Entry 7FID (electron microscopy, 2.44 A resolution); this record covers chains E and F of the 7 polymer chains in the assembly.

Chain E (and F):
Protein: Lon protease
From: Meiothermus taiwanensis
Notes: EC 3.4.21.53; chain F of this document is another copy of the same molecule, construct and numbering; everything in this record applies to it too
Reference sequence: A0A059VAZ3 (A0A059VAZ3_9DEIN); numbering as in UniProt (aligned over 1-793)
Amino-acid sequence (806 residues; row label = number of the first residue in the row):
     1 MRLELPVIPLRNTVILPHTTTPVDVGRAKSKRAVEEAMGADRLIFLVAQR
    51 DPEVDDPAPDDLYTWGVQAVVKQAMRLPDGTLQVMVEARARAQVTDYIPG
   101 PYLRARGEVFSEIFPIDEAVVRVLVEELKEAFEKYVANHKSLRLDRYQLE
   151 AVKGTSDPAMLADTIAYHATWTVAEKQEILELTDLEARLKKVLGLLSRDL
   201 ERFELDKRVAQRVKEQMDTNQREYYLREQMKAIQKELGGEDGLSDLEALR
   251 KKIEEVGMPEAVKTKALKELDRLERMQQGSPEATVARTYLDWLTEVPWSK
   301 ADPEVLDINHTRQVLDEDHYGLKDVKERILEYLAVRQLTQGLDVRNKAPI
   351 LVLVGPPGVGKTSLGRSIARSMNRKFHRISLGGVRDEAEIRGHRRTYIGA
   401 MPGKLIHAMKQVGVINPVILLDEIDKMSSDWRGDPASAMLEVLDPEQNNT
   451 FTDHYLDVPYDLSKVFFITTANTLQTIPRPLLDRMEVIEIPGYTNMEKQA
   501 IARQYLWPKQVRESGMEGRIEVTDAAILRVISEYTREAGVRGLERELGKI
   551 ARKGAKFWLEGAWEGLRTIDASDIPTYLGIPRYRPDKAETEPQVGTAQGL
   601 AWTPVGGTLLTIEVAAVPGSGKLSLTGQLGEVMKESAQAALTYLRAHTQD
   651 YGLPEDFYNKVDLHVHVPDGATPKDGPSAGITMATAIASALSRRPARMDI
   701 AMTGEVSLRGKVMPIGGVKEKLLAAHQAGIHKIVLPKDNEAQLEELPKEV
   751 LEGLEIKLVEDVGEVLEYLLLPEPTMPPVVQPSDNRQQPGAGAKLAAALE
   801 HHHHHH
Unresolved in the structure: 1, 781-806
Sequence notes: expression tag (794-806)
Ligand contacts: ADP (adenosine-5'-diphosphate): Asp318, His319, Tyr320, Leu322, Pro356, Pro357, Gly358, Val359, Gly360, Lys361, Thr362, Ser363, Tyr493, Ile501, Tyr505, Val540, Arg541
From the paper describing this entry:
  - catalytic residues: Ser678 (citing earlier work)

Interface between chain E and chain F:
Residue-residue contacts (62):
  Gly239(E) - Asp271(F)
  Gly239(E) - Arg275(F)
  Glu240(E) - Lys268(F)  salt bridge
  Glu240(E) - Asp271(F)
  Glu240(E) - Arg272(F)
  Gly279(E) - Thr396(F)  hydrogen bond (backbone-side chain)
  Ser280(E) - Thr396(F)  hydrogen bond (backbone-side chain)
  Thr284(E) - Thr396(F)
  Val285(E) - Tyr397(F)
  Gly383(E) - Ser429(F)
  Tyr397(E) - Trp431(F)
  Met401(E) - Arg432(F)
  Trp431(E) - Trp431(F)
  Arg512(E) - Asp343(F)
  Glu513(E) - Thr339(F)
  Glu513(E) - Asp343(F)
  Glu513(E) - Asn346(F)  hydrogen bond
  Glu513(E) - Lys347(F)
  Ser514(E) - Thr339(F)
  Gly515(E) - Thr339(F)
  Met516(E) - Leu338(F)  hydrophobic
  Arg541(E) - Asp483(F)
  Arg545(E) - Asp483(F)
  Arg545(E) - Met485(F)
  Arg552(E) - Val335(F)
  Arg552(E) - Pro349(F)
  Arg552(E) - Glu486(F)  salt bridge
  Lys553(E) - Glu331(F)
  Ala555(E) - Val335(F)  hydrophobic
  Ala555(E) - Leu338(F)  hydrophobic
  Lys556(E) - Glu331(F)
  Leu559(E) - Ala334(F)
  Leu559(E) - Gln337(F)
  Glu560(E) - Ile308(F)
  Ile580(E) - Ala741(F)
  Ile580(E) - Glu744(F)
  Arg584(E) - Asp738(F)  hydrogen bond (side chain-backbone)
  Arg584(E) - Asn739(F)
  Arg584(E) - Gln742(F)  hydrogen bond
  Glu589(E) - Arg709(F)  salt bridge
  Gln593(E) - Arg709(F)
  Glu613(E) - Ser707(F)
  Glu613(E) - Leu708(F)  hydrogen bond (side chain-backbone)
  Glu613(E) - Arg709(F)  salt bridge
  Ala615(E) - Thr642(F)
  Ala615(E) - Leu708(F)
  Val617(E) - Arg645(F)
  Pro618(E) - Tyr658(F)
  Gly619(E) - Tyr658(F)
  Thr626(E) - Gln638(F)
  Gly627(E) - Glu635(F)  hydrogen bond (backbone-side chain)
  Gln628(E) - Val632(F)
  Gln628(E) - Glu635(F)  hydrogen bond
  Asp662(E) - Arg645(F)  salt bridge
  His664(E) - Gln638(F)
  His664(E) - Ala639(F)
  His664(E) - Thr642(F)  hydrogen bond
  His664(E) - Leu708(F)
  His666(E) - Leu708(F)
  Asp669(E) - Glu705(F)
  Gly670(E) - Val632(F)
  Gly670(E) - Glu705(F)  hydrogen bond (backbone-side chain)
Also at the interface, not in a pair above, chain E (53 interface residues in all): Pro281, Ser380, Val384, Asp386, Gly399, Arg519, Trp558, Leu578, Pro581, Thr596, Thr611, Val614, Ala671
Also at the interface, not in a pair above, chain F (53 interface residues in all): Leu267, Glu269, Glu274, Glu327, Arg328, Leu330, Asp434, Pro480, Leu482, Glu631, Ala646, Pro677, Pro714, Glu745

In short:
Chain E and chain F each contribute 53 residues to their interface; the contacts include 10 hydrogen bonds and
5 salt bridges. Polar contacts include Glu240(E)-Lys268(F), Arg552(E)-Glu486(F) and Glu589(E)-Arg709(F).
Ligands of chain E: ADP. From the paper: the catalytic residue Ser678(E).
Both chains are Lon protease (Meiothermus taiwanensis). Entry 7FID (Processive cleavage of substrate at
individual proteolytic active sites of the Lon proteasecomplex (conformation 1)) was determined by electron
microscopy (same publication as 7EV4, 7EV6, 7FIE and 7FIZ).
